Entry 4U0G (X-ray diffraction, 3.20 A resolution); this record covers chains D and E of the 21 polymer chains in the assembly.

# Chain D (and E)
Protein: ATP-dependent Clp protease proteolytic subunit 2
Source organism: Mycobacterium tuberculosis H37Rv
Notes: EC 3.4.21.92; fragment: mature enzyme; chain E of this document is another copy of the same molecule, construct and numbering; everything in this record applies to it too
UniProt: P9WPC3 (CLPP2_MYCTU); residue numbers follow UniProt; this construct covers 13-214
Chain sequence (202 residues; row label = number of the first residue in the row):
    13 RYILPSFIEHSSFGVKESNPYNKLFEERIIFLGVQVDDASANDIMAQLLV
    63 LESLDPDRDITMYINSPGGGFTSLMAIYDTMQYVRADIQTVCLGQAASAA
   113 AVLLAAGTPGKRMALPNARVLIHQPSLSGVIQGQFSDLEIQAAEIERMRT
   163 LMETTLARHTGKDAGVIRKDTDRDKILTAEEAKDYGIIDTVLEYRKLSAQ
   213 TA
Unresolved in the structure: 13-14, 210-214 (chain E: 13-14, 212-214)
Curated features (UniProtKB/Swiss-Prot):
  - active site: Ser110 (Nucleophile), His135
What the authors report for this chain:
  - binding site for ADEP-2B5Me: Leu61, Arg97
  - binding site for ADEP-2B5Me: Val103, Leu105, Met125, Leu127, Leu204
  - binding site for (2E,5S)-5-methylhept-2-enoic acid: Lys35, Leu36, Glu39, Ile41, Leu61, Tyr75
  - binding site for Z-Ile-Leu: Leu139 to Ile143
  - self-association interface (contacts with another copy of this molecule); pairs are residue here / residue on that copy: Tyr206-Asp91 (hydrogen bond)

# Chain D / chain E interface
Pairs across the interface - 60 pairs, chain D then chain E:
  Tyr33(D) - Pro17(E)
  Asn34(D) - Pro17(E)
  Asn34(D) - Ser18(E)  hydrogen bond
  Phe37(D) - Pro17(E)  hydrophobic
  Phe37(D) - Phe19(E)  hydrophobic
  Asp50(D) - Asn77(E)
  Asn54(D) - Tyr33(E)  hydrogen bond (backbone-side chain)
  Asn54(D) - Phe43(E)
  Asn54(D) - Gly45(E)  hydrogen bond (side chain-backbone)
  Asn54(D) - Asn77(E)
  Asp55(D) - Leu16(E)
  Asp55(D) - Tyr33(E)  hydrogen bond
  Met57(D) - Phe43(E)  hydrophobic
  Met57(D) - Leu105(E)  hydrophobic
  Ala58(D) - Pro32(E)  hydrophobic
  Gln59(D) - Leu16(E)
  Gln59(D) - Pro17(E)
  Leu61(D) - Tyr75(E)  hydrophobic
  Val62(D) - Phe19(E)  hydrophobic
  Ser65(D) - Lys35(E)
  Leu66(D) - Glu21(E)
  Thr84(D) - Gly106(E)
  Thr84(D) - Gln107(E)
  Thr84(D) - Arg131(E)
  Met87(D) - Asn129(E)
  Ala88(D) - Gly106(E)
  Tyr90(D) - Asn129(E)
  Tyr90(D) - Tyr206(E)
  Asp91(D) - Leu127(E)
  Asp91(D) - Pro128(E)
  Asp91(D) - Asn129(E)  hydrogen bond
  Asp91(D) - Ala130(E)
  Asp91(D) - Tyr206(E)  hydrogen bond
  Thr92(D) - Leu105(E)
  Met93(D) - Lys208(E)  hydrogen bond (backbone-side chain)
  Gln94(D) - Tyr206(E)
  Gln94(D) - Lys208(E)
  Tyr95(D) - Glu205(E)
  Tyr95(D) - Tyr206(E)
  Tyr95(D) - Arg207(E)  hydrogen bond (backbone-backbone)
  Tyr95(D) - Lys208(E)  hydrogen bond (backbone-backbone)
  Val96(D) - Lys208(E)
  Arg97(D) - Arg207(E)
  Arg97(D) - Lys208(E)
  Arg97(D) - Leu209(E)  hydrogen bond (backbone-backbone)
  Ala98(D) - Lys208(E)
  Asp99(D) - Ser210(E)  hydrogen bond
  Ile100(D) - Lys208(E)
  Thr120(D) - Lys208(E)
  Gln146(D) - Arg185(E)  hydrogen bond
  Ser148(D) - Arg185(E)
  Asp149(D) - Arg185(E)  salt bridge
  Ile152(D) - Arg185(E)
  Ile152(D) - Asp186(E)
  Ile152(D) - Ile188(E)  hydrophobic
  Glu156(D) - Arg131(E)  salt bridge
  Glu156(D) - Ile188(E)
  Arg159(D) - Thr190(E)
  Met160(D) - Arg131(E)
  Leu163(D) - Asn129(E)
Other interface residues (no listed pair), chain D (39 interface residues in all): Lys28, Asp69, Gln153
Other interface residues (no listed pair), chain E (34 interface residues in all): Ile20, Glu29, Leu36, Pro79

# In short
39 residues of chain D face 34 of chain E across their interface, with 12 hydrogen bonds and 2 salt bridges.
Polar contacts include Asp149(D)-Arg185(E), Glu156(D)-Arg131(E) and Asn34(D)-Ser18(E). From the paper: a
binding site for ADEP-2B5Me at Leu61(D), Arg97(D) and Val103(D) among others; a binding site for
(2E,5S)-5-methylhept-2-enoic acid at Lys35(D), Leu36(D) and Glu39(D) among others.
Chain D and chain E are both ATP-dependent Clp protease proteolytic subunit 2 (Mycobacterium tuberculosis
H37Rv); the structure, Crystal Structure of M. tuberculosis ClpP1P2 bound to ADEP and agonist, was determined
by X-ray diffraction (same publication as 4U0H).
